PDB entry 7ZNT | X-ray diffraction, 3.00 A resolution | chains C and H of the 4 polymer chains in the assembly

[Chain C]
Protein: von Hippel-Lindau disease tumor suppressor
Organism: Homo sapiens
UniProtKB: P40337 (VHL_HUMAN); residues 54-213 here = UniProt positions 54-213
Amino-acid sequence (162 residues; numbered 52 to 213; the number before each row is that of its first residue):
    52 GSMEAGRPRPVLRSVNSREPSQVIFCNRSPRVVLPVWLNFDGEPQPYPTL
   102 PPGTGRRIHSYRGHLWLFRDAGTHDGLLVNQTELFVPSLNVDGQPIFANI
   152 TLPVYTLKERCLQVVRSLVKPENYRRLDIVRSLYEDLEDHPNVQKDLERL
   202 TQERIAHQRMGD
Not modelled in the structure: 52-60, 211-213
Differences from the reference sequence: expression tag (52-53)
Small-molecule neighbours: IZR ((2S,4R)-1-[(2R)-3-[6-[2-[(9S)-7-(4-chlorophenyl)-4,5,13-trimethyl-3-thia-1,8,11,12-tetrazatricyclo[8.3.0.02,6]trideca-2(6),4,7,10,12-pentaen-9-yl]ethanoylamino]hexylsulfanyl]-2-[(1-fluoranylcyclopropyl)carbonylamino]-3-methyl-butanoyl]-N-[[4-(4-methyl-1,3-thiazol-5-yl)phenyl]methyl]-4-oxidanyl-pyrrolidine-2-carboxamide): N67, R69, F76, P86, W88, F91, Y98, P99, L101, R107, I109, H110, S111, Y112, H115, W117
Swiss-Prot annotation at these positions:
  - region: T157 to V166 (Interaction with Elongin BC complex)
  - natural variant: L63 (L63P: In PCC), R64 (R64P: In PCC), S65 (S65A: In PCC; S65L: In VHLD; S65W: In VHLD), V66 to Q73 (deletion: In VHLD), S68 (S68W: In PCC and VHLD), E70 (E70K: In VHLD), V74 (V74G: In VHLD), I75 (deletion: In VHLD), F76 (F76I: In VHLD; F76L: In VHLD; F76S: In VHLD; deletion: In VHLD), N78 (N78H: In VHLD; N78S: In VHLD; N78T: In VHLD), R79 (R79P: In VHLD), S80 (S80I: In VHLD; S80N: In PCC and VHLD; S80R: In VHLD), 64 further natural variant entries in UniProt
  - mutagenesis: Y98 (Y98N: No interaction with HIF1A. No HIF1A degradation)

[Chain H]
Protein: Bromodomain-containing protein 4
Organism: Homo sapiens
UniProtKB: O60885 (BRD4_HUMAN); numbering as in UniProt (aligned over 333-460)
Amino-acid sequence (130 residues; row label = number of the first residue in the row):
   331 SMKDVPDSQQHPAPEKSSKVSEQLKCCSGILKEMFAKKHAAYAWPFYKPV
   381 DVEALGLHDYCDIIKHPMDMSTIKSKLEAREYRDAQEFGADVRLMFSNCY
   431 KYNPPDHEVVAMARKLQDVFEMRFAKMPDE
Not modelled in the structure: 331-349, 460
Differences from the reference sequence: expression tag (331-332)
Small-molecule neighbours: IZR ((2S,4R)-1-[(2R)-3-[6-[2-[(9S)-7-(4-chlorophenyl)-4,5,13-trimethyl-3-thia-1,8,11,12-tetrazatricyclo[8.3.0.02,6]trideca-2(6),4,7,10,12-pentaen-9-yl]ethanoylamino]hexylsulfanyl]-2-[(1-fluoranylcyclopropyl)carbonylamino]-3-methyl-butanoyl]-N-[[4-(4-methyl-1,3-thiazol-5-yl)phenyl]methyl]-4-oxidanyl-pyrrolidine-2-carboxamide): W374, P375, F376, V380, A384, L385, G386, L387, Y390, C429, Y432, N433, H437, E438, V439, M442
Swiss-Prot annotation at these positions:
  - site: N433 (Acetylated histone binding)
  - natural variant: Y390 (Y390C: Found in a patient with a neurodevelopmental syndrome; uncertain significance), Y430 (Y430C: In CDLS6)
  - mutagenesis: N433 (N433A: Abolishes binding to acetylated histones)

[Chain C / chain H interface]
Residue-residue contacts - 11 pairs, chain C then chain H:
  R69(C) - W374(H)  hydrogen bond (backbone-side chain)
  R69(C) - E438(H)  salt bridge
  P71(C) - W374(H)  hydrophobic
  R107(C) - E383(H)  hydrogen bond (side chain-backbone)
  R108(C) - D381(H)  salt bridge
  R108(C) - E383(H)  salt bridge
  R108(C) - A384(H)
  I109(C) - A384(H)
  H110(C) - A384(H)  hydrogen bond (backbone-backbone)
  H110(C) - L385(H)
  Y112(C) - W374(H)  hydrophobic
Also at the interface, not in a pair above, chain C (8 interface residues in all): Q73
Also at the interface, not in a pair above, chain H (7 interface residues in all): G386

[Summary]
Chain C and chain H form an interface of 8 and 7 residues respectively, with 3 hydrogen bonds and 3 salt
bridges. Polar pairs include R69(C)-E438(H), R108(C)-D381(H) and R108(C)-E383(H). Compound IZR is bound
between chain C and chain H.
Chain C is von Hippel-Lindau disease tumor suppressor and chain H is Bromodomain-containing protein 4, both
from Homo sapiens; the structure, Crystal structure of AT7 in complex with the second bromodomain of human
BRD4 and pvhl:elonginc:elonginb, was determined by X-ray diffraction.
